8H9E - chains F and G of the 9 polymer chains in the assembly; structure by electron microscopy, 2.53 A resolution.

[Chain F]
Name: ATP synthase subunit beta, mitochondrial
From: Homo sapiens
Notes: EC 7.1.2.2
UniProt: P06576 (ATPB_HUMAN); residues 1-482 here correspond to UniProt positions 48-529 (UniProt number = residue number + 47)
Sequence (482 residues; each row starts with the number of its first residue):
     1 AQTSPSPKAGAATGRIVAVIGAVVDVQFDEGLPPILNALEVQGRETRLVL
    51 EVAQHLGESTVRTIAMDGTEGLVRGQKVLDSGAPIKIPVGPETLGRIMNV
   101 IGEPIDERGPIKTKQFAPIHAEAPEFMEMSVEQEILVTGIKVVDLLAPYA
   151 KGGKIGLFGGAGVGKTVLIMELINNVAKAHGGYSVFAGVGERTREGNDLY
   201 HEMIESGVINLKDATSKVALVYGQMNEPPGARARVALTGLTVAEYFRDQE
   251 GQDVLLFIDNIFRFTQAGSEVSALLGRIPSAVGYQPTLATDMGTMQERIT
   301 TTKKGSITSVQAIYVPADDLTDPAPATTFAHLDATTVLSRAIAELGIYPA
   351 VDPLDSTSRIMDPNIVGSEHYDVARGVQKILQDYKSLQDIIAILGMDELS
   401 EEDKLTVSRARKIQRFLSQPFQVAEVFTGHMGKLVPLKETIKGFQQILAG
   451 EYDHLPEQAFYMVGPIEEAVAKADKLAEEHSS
Unresolved in the structure: 1-11, 478-482
UniProt features mapped onto this chain:
  - binding site (ADP): Gly162, Val163, Gly164, Lys165, Thr166, Val167
  - binding site (ATP): Gly162, Gly164, Lys165, Thr166, Val167, Arg192
  - binding site (phosphate): Gly162, Val163, Gly164, Lys165, Thr166
  - binding site (Mg(2+)): Thr166, Glu191
  - modified residue: Lys77 (N6-acetyllysine), Lys86 (N6-acetyllysine), Lys114 (N6-acetyllysine), Lys151 (N6-acetyllysine), Lys212 (N6-acetyllysine), Lys217 (N6-acetyllysine), Thr265 (Phosphothreonine), Ser368 (Phosphoserine), Lys379 (N6-acetyllysine), Ser386 (Phosphoserine), Lys433 (N6-acetyllysine), Lys438 (N6-acetyllysine), Lys475 (N6-acetyllysine), Ser482 (Phosphoserine)
  - glycosylation: Ser59 (O-linked (GlcNAc) serine)
Metal / ion sites: Mg2+: Thr166 (together with ADP)
Residues lining bound ligands: ADP (adenosine-5'-diphosphate): Gly160, Ala161, Gly162, Val163, Gly164, Lys165, Thr166, Val167, Arg192, Tyr348, Pro349, Phe421, Ala424, Phe427, Thr428

[Chain G]
Name: ATP synthase subunit gamma, mitochondrial
From: Homo sapiens
UniProt: P36542 (ATPG_HUMAN); residues 1-273 here correspond to UniProt positions 26-298 (UniProt number = residue number + 25)
Sequence (273 residues; row label = number of the first residue in the row):
     1 ATLKDITRRLKSIKNIQKITKSMKMVAAAKYARAERELKPARIYGLGSLA
    51 LYEKADIKGPEDKKKHLLIGVSSDRGLCGAIHSSIAKQMKSEVATLTAAG
   101 KEVMLVGIGDKIRGILYRTHSDQFLVAFKEVGRKPPTFGDASVIALELLN
   151 SGYEFDEGSIIFNKFRSVISYKTEEKPIFSLNTVASADSMSIYDDIDADV
   201 LQNYQEYNLANIIYYSLKESTTSEQSARMTAMDNASKNASEMIDKLTLTF
   251 NRTRQAVITKELIEIISGAAALD
Unresolved in the structure: 1, 33-222, 273

[How chain F and chain G interact]
Contacting residue pairs (9; chain F residue first):
  Ile278(F) - Ala271(G)  hydrophobic
  Pro279(F) - Ser267(G)
  Asp389(F) - Arg9(G)  salt bridge
  Ala392(F) - Asn238(G)  hydrogen bond (backbone-side chain)
  Ala392(F) - Met242(G)  hydrophobic
  Ile393(F) - Ile16(G)  hydrophobic
  Ile393(F) - Ala235(G)
  Ile393(F) - Asn238(G)
  Ile393(F) - Met242(G)  hydrophobic
Interface residues without a listed pair, chain F (6 interface residues in all): Leu394

[In short]
Chain F and chain G form an interface of 6 and 7 residues respectively; the contacts include 1 hydrogen bond
and 1 salt bridge. Among the polar pairs are Asp389(F)-Arg9(G) and Ala392(F)-Asn238(G). Bound to chain F: ADP.
Chain F is ATP synthase subunit beta, mitochondrial and chain G is ATP synthase subunit gamma, mitochondrial,
both from Homo sapiens; the structure, Human ATP synthase F1 domain, state 1, was determined by electron
microscopy (same publication as 8H9I, 8H9L and 8H9P).
